PDB entry 6HFT | X-ray diffraction, 2.80 A resolution | chain A

# Chain A
Name: Hsp70/Hsp90 co-chaperone CNS1
From: Saccharomyces cerevisiae
UniProtKB: P33313 (CNS1_YEAST); residues 70-385 here = UniProt positions 70-385
Sequence (316 residues; numbered 70 to 385; the number before each row is that of its first residue):
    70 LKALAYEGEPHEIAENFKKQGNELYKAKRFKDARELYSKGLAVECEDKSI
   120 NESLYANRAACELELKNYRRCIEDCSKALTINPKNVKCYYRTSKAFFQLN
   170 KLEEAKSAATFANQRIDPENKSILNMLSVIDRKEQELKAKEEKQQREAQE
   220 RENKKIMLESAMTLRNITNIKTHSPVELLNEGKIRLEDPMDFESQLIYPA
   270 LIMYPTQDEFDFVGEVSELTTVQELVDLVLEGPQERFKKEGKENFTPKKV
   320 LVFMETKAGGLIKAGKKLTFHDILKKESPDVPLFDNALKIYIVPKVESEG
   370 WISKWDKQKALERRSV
Unresolved in the structure: 70-73
Bound ions: Mg2+: Leu-343, Lys-345, Asp-349
Swiss-Prot annotation at these positions:
  - mutagenesis: Gly-90 (G90D: In CNS1-1; disrupts interaction with Hsp90, temperature-sensitive defect impairing Hsp90-dependent function), Cys-140 (C140R: In CNS1-2; disrupts interaction with Hsp90, temperature-sensitive defect impairing Hsp90-dependent function), Asp-260 (D260G: In CNS1-3; temperature-sensitive defect impairing Hsp90-dependent function; when associated with G-324 and S-330), Glu-324 (E324G: In CNS1-3; temperature-sensitive defect impairing Hsp90-dependent function; when associated with G-260 and S-330), Leu-330 (L330S: In CNS1-3; temperature-sensitive defect impairing Hsp90-dependent function; when associated with G-260 and G-324)
What the authors report for this chain:
  - contacts within the chain: Arg-234/Phe-261 (backbone contact), Arg-234/Ser-263 (backbone contact), Arg-234/Glu-287 (hydrogen bond)

# Overview
The Mg2+ site is built by Leu-343, Lys-345 and Asp-349. Curated annotation (UniProt) lists 5 mutagenesis
sites. From the paper: contacts within the chain involving Arg-234, Phe-261 and Ser-263 among others.
Chain A is Hsp70/Hsp90 co-chaperone CNS1 (Saccharomyces cerevisiae); the structure, Hsp90 co-chaperone Cns1
from Saccharomyces cerevisiae (delta69), was determined by X-ray diffraction (same publication as 6HFM and
6HFO).
